PDB entry 4JI0 | X-ray diffraction, 3.49 A resolution | chains A and O of the 21 polymer chains in the assembly

# Chain A
Molecule: 16S rRNA
From: Thermus thermophilus
Sequence (1522 nucleotides; row label = number of the first residue in the row; note: 42 numbers in that range are skipped by the numbering (no residue carries them; nothing is unmodelled there); a row labelled like 190A-190L holds insertion residues (190A, then the next letters in order); numbering starts at 0):
     0 UUUGUUGGAGAGUUUGAUCCUGGCUCAGGGUGAACGCUGGCGGCGUGCCU
    50 AAGACAUGCAAGUCGUGCGGG
    73 CCGCGGGGUUUU
    88 ACUCCG
    95 UGGUC
   101 AGCGGCGGACGGGUGAGUAACGCGUGGGU
  129A G
   130 ACCUACCCGGAAGAGGGGGACAACCCGGGGAAACUCGGGCUAAUCCCCCA
   180 UGUGGACCCGC
190A-190L CCCUUGGGGUGU
   191 GUCCAAAGGGCUUU
   216 GCCCGCUUCCGGAUGGGCCCGCGUCCCAUCAGCUAGUUGGUGGGGUAAUG
   266 GCCCACCAAGGCGACGACGGGUAGCCGGUCUGAGAGGAUGGCCGGCCACA
   316 GGGGCACUGAGACACGGGCCCCACUCCUACGGGAGGCAGCAGUUAGGAAU
   366 CUUCCGCAAUGGGCGCAAGCCUGACGGAGCGACGCCGCUUGGAGGAAGAA
   416 GCCCUUCGGGGUGUAAACUCCUGAA
   442 CCCGGGACGAAACCCCCGACGA
   474 GGGGACUGACGGUACCGGG
   494 GUAAUAGCGCCGGCCAACUCCGUGCCAGCAGCCGCGGUAAUACGGAGGGC
   544 GCGAGCGUUACCCGGAUUCACUGGGCGUAAAGGGCGUGUAGGCGGCCUGG
   594 GGCGUCCCAUGUGAAAGACCACGGCUCAACCGUGGGGGAGCGUGGGAUAC
   644 GCUCAGGCUAGACGGUGGGAGAGGGUGGUGGAAUUCCCGGAGUAGCGGUG
   694 AAAUGCGCAGAUACCGGGAGGAACGCCGAUGGCGAAGGCAGCCACCUGGU
   744 CCACCCGUGACGCUGAGGCGCGAAAGCGUGGGGAGCAAACCGGAUUAGAU
   794 ACCCGGGUAGUCCACGCCCUAAACGAUGCGCGCUAGGUCUCUGGGUCU
   848 CCUGGGGGCCGAAGCUAACGCGUUAAGCGCGCCGCCUGGGGAGUACGGCC
   898 GCAAGGCUGAAACUCAAAGGAAUUGACGGGGGCCCGCACAAGCGGUGGAG
   948 CAUGUGGUUUAAUUCGAAGXAACGCGAAGAACCUUACCAGGCCUUGACAU
   998 GCUAGG
 1003A G
  1004 AACCCGGGUGAAAGCCUGGGGUGCCCC
1030A-1030D GCGA
  1031 GGGGAGCCCUAGCACAGGUGCUGCAUGGCCGUCGUCAGCUCGUGCCGUGA
  1081 GGUGUUGGGUUAAGUCCCGCAACGAGCGCAACCCCCGCCGUUAGUUGCCA
  1131 GCGGUUCGGCCGGGCACUCUAACGGGACUGCCCGCGAAA
  1171 GCGGGAGGAAGGAGGGGACGACGUCUGGUCAGCAUGGCCCUUACGGCCUG
  1221 GGCGACACACGUGCUACAAUGCCCACUACAAAGCGAUGCCACCCGGCAAC
  1271 GGGGAGCUAAUCGCAAAAAGGUGGGCCCAGUUCGGAUUGGGGUCUGCAAC
  1321 CCGACCCCAUGAAGCCGGAAUCGCUAGUAAUCGCGGAUCAG
 1361A C
  1362 CAUGCCGCGGUGAAUACGUUCCCGGGCCUUGUACACACXGCCXGUXACGC
  1412 CAUGGGAGCGGGCUCUACCCGAAGUCGCCGGG
  1446 AGCCUACGGG
  1459 CAGGCGCCGAGGGUAGGGCCCGUGACUGGGGCGAAGUCGUAACAAGGUAG
  1509 CUGUACCGGAAGGUGCGGCUGGAUCCACUCCUUUCU
Unresolved in the structure: 0-4, 1534-1538
Construct notes: conflict C1534 (A2157 in M26923.1), A1535 (C2158 in M26923.1)
Modified / non-standard residues: PSU (pseudouridine-5'-monophosphate) at position 516, 7MG (7N-methyl-8-hydroguanosine-5'-monophosphate) at position 527, M2G (N2-dimethylguanosine-5'-monophosphate) at position 966, 5MC (5-methylcytidine-5'-monophosphate) at position 967, 2MG (2N-methylguanosine-5'-monophosphate) at position 1207, 5MC (5-methylcytidine-5'-monophosphate) at position 1400, 4OC (4n,o2'-methylcytidine-5'-monophosphate) at position 1402, 5MC (5-methylcytidine-5'-monophosphate) at position 1404, 5MC (5-methylcytidine-5'-monophosphate) at position 1407, UR3 (3-methyluridine-5'-monophoshate) at position 1498, MA6 (6N-dimethyladenosine-5'-monophoshate) at position 1518, MA6 (6N-dimethyladenosine-5'-monophoshate) at position 1519, PSU (pseudouridine-5'-monophosphate) at position 1540, PSU (pseudouridine-5'-monophosphate) at position 1541
Ion coordination: Mg2+ site 1 near U5 (its only coordinating residue here); Mg2+ site 2: U12, A914; Mg2+ site 3 near G21 (its only coordinating residue here); Mg2+ site 4: G21, G22; Mg2+ site 5 near C23 (its only coordinating residue here); Mg2+ site 6 near G38 (its only coordinating residue here); Mg2+ site 7: G46, G394; Mg2+ site 8: C48, G115; Mg2+ site 9 near A53 (its only coordinating residue here); Mg2+ site 10: A59, U387; Mg2+ site 11: U62, G105; Mg2+ site 12: C89, U90; 119 more Mg2+ sites not listed
From the paper describing this entry:
  - mutagenesis - C1490U: increased growth

# Chain O
Name: ribosomal protein S15
From: Thermus thermophilus
Reference sequence: Q5SJ76 (RS15_THET8); numbering as in UniProt (aligned over 1-89)
Amino-acid sequence (89 residues; each row starts with the number of its first residue):
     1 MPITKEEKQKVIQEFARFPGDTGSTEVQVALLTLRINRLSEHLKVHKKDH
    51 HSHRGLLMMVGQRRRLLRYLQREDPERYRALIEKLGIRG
Unresolved in the structure: 1, 89

# Interface between chain A and chain O
Pairs across the interface (69):
  G579(A) with Arg54(O), hydrogen bond to the phosphate
  U580(A) with Arg54(O), salt bridge to the phosphate; Leu57(O), sugar contact
  G581(A) with Gly61(O), phosphate contact; Arg64(O), hydrogen bond to the phosphate; Arg65(O), salt bridge to the phosphate
  U582(A) with Arg64(O), salt bridge to the phosphate; Arg68(O), salt bridge to the phosphate
  C656(A) with Gln28(O), hydrogen bond to the sugar
  G657(A) with Thr22(O), sugar contact; Gly23(O), sugar contact; Gln28(O), sugar contact
  G658(A) with Lys8(O), salt bridge to the phosphate; Ile12(O), phosphate contact; Thr22(O), hydrogen bond to the sugar; Leu31(O), phosphate contact
  U659(A) with Lys8(O), salt bridge to the phosphate; Gln9(O), phosphate contact
  G666(A) with His51(O), sugar contact; Ser52(O), base contact
  G667(A) with His42(O), base contact; Asp49(O), hydrogen bond to the base; His50(O), sugar contact; His51(O), sugar contact
  G668(A) with His46(O), hydrogen bond to the sugar; Lys48(O), sugar contact; Asp49(O), sugar contact
  U669(A) with His46(O), sugar contact; Lys48(O), salt bridge to the phosphate
  A728(A) with Arg54(O), salt bridge to the phosphate
  A729(A) with His51(O), base contact
  G730(A) with His51(O), hydrogen bond to the base
  C739(A) with Pro2(O), phosphate contact; His42(O), hydrogen bond to the sugar; His46(O), sugar contact
  U740(A) with Pro2(O), phosphate contact; Leu39(O), phosphate contact; His42(O), sugar contact; Ser52(O), hydrogen bond to the sugar
  G741(A) with Arg35(O), salt bridge to the phosphate; Leu39(O), sugar contact; His51(O), sugar contact; Ser52(O), sugar contact; Gly55(O), sugar contact
  G742(A) with Arg35(O), salt bridge to the phosphate; Met58(O), sugar contact
  G750(A) with Phe18(O), phosphate contact; Asp21(O), hydrogen bond to the sugar; Thr22(O), hydrogen bond to the sugar; Gly23(O), hydrogen bond to the base; Ser24(O), sugar contact; Gln28(O), base contact
  U751(A) with Phe18(O), phosphate contact; Gly23(O), sugar contact; Ser24(O), hydrogen bond to the sugar; Thr25(O), sugar contact
  G752(A) with Arg17(O), salt bridge to the phosphate; Tyr69(O), hydrogen bond to the phosphate
  A753(A) with Tyr69(O), hydrogen bond to the phosphate; Glu73(O), phosphate contact
  C754(A) with Arg65(O), sugar contact; Leu66(O), sugar contact; Tyr69(O), sugar contact; Arg72(O), salt bridge to the phosphate
  G755(A) with Arg65(O), phosphate contact
  C764(A) with His50(O), hydrogen bond to the phosphate
  G765(A) with His50(O), salt bridge to the phosphate
  A807(A) with Lys48(O), salt bridge to the phosphate
  C808(A) with Lys48(O), salt bridge to the phosphate
Also at the interface, not in a pair above, chain A (33 interface residues in all): G727, C749, C756, G763
Also at the interface, not in a pair above, chain O (39 interface residues in all): Gly20, Arg38, His53, Met59, Gln62

# In short
33 residues of chain A face 39 of chain O across their interface; the contacts include 16 hydrogen bonds and
15 salt bridges. Polar contacts include G667(A)-Asp49(O), G730(A)-His51(O) and G750(A)-Gly23(O). The Mg2+ site
2 is built by U12(A) and A914(A). G21(A) and G22(A) coordinate Mg2+ site 4. From the paper: C1490U of chain A
increases growth.
Here chain A is 16S rRNA and chain O is ribosomal protein S15, both from Thermus thermophilus. Entry 4JI0
(Crystal Structure of 30S ribosomal subunit from Thermus thermophilus) was determined by X-ray diffraction
(same publication as 4JI1, 4JI2, 4JI3, 4JI4, 4JI5, 4JI6, 4JI7 and 4JI8).
